PDB entry 1RZB | X-ray diffraction, 1.80 A resolution | chain A

[Chain A]
Protein: Carbonic anhydrase II
From: Homo sapiens
Notes: EC 4.2.1.1
UniProt: P00918 (CAH2_HUMAN); the author numbering skips numbers that UniProt does not, so the offset changes along the chain: 2-125 = UniProt 1-124; 127-261 = UniProt 125-259
Chain sequence (259 residues; each row starts with the number of its first residue; note: 1 number in that range is skipped by the numbering (no residue carries it; nothing is unmodelled there)):
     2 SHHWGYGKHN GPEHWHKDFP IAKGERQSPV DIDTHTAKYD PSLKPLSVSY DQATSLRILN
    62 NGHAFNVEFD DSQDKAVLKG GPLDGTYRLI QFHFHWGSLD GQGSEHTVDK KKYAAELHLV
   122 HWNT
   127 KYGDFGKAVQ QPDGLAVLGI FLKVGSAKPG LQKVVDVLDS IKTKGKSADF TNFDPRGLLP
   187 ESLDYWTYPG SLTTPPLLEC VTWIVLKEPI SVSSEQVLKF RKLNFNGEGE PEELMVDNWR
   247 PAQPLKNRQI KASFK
Not modelled in the structure: 2
Ion coordination: Co2+: H94, H96, H119 (together with sulfate ion)

[In short]
H94, H96 and H119 form the Co2+ site.
Chain A is Carbonic anhydrase II (Homo sapiens); the structure, X-ray analysis of metal substituted human
carbonic anhydrase II derivatives, was determined by X-ray diffraction together with 1RZA, 1RZC, 1RZD and 1RZE
from the same study.
